Entry 7LHI (electron microscopy, 7.60 A resolution (low resolution: residue-level contacts below are approximate; hydrogen-bond / salt-bridge calls are withheld)); this record covers chains C and G of the 5 polymer chains in the assembly.

# Chain C
Molecule: P fimbrial usher protein PapC
Source organism: Escherichia coli
UniProtKB: A0A773A954 (A0A773A954_ECOLX); residues 35-843 here correspond to UniProt positions 28-836 (UniProt number = residue number - 7)
Chain sequence (809 residues; numbered 35 to 843; the number before each row is that of its first residue):
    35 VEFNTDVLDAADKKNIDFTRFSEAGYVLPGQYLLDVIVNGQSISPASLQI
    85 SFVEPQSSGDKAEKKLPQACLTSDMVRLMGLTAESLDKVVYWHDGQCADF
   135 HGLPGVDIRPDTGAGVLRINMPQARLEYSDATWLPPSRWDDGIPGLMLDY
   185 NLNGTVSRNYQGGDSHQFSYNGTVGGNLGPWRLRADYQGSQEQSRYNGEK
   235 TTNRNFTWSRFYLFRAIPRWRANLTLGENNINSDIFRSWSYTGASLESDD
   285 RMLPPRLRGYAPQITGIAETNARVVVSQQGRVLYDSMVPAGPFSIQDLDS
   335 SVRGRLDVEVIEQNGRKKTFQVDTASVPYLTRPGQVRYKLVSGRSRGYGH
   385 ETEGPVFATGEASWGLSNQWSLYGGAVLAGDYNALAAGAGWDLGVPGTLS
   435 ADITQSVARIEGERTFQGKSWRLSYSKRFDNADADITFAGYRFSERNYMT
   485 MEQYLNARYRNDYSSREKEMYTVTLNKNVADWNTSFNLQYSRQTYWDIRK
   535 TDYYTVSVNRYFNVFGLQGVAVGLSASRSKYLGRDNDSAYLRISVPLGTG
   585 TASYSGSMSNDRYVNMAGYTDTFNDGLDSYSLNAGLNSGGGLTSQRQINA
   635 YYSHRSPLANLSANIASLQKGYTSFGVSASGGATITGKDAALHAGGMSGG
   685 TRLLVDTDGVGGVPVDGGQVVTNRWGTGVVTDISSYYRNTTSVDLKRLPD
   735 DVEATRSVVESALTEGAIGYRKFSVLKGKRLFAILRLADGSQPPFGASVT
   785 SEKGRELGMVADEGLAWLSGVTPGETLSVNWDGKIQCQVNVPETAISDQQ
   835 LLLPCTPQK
Unresolved in the structure: 759-843
Differences from the reference sequence: conflict Arg159 (Trp152 in A0A773A954)

# Chain G
Molecule: P fimbria tip G-adhesin PapG-II
Source organism: Escherichia coli
UniProtKB: A0A798R8B8 (A0A798R8B8_ECOLX); numbering as in UniProt (aligned over 1-336)
Chain sequence (336 residues; row label = number of the first residue in the row):
     1 MKKWFPALLFSLCVSGESSAWNNIVFYSLGDVNSYQGGNVVITQRPQFIT
    51 SWRPGIATVTWNQCNGPGFADGFWAYYREYIAWVVFPKKVMTQNGYPLFI
   101 EVHNKGSWSEENTGDNDSYFFLKGYKWDERAFDAGNLCQKPGETTRLTEK
   151 FDDIIFKVALPADLPLGDYSVKIPYTSGMQRHFASYLGARFKIPYNVAKT
   201 LPRENEMLFLFKNIGGCRPSAQSLEIKHGDLSINSANNHYAAQTLSVSCD
   251 VPANIRFMLLRNTTPTYSHGKKFSVGLGHGWDSIVSVNGVDTGETTMRWY
   301 KAGTQNLTIGSRLYGESSKIQPGVLSGSATLLMILP
Unresolved in the structure: 1-20

# How chain C and chain G interact
Residue-residue contacts - 57 pairs, chain C then chain G:
  Asn185(C) with Tyr240(G)
  Asn187(C) with Gln243(G)
  Gln195(C) with Leu166(G)
  Gly196(C) with Leu166(G)
  Ser203(C) with Thr244(G)
  Asn205(C) with Tyr240(G)
  Ser224(C) with Thr244(G); Ser246(G); Asn306(G)
  Glu226(C) with Ser220(G); Ser246(G)
  Asn237(C) with Ser248(G); Gly303(G); Thr304(G)
  Asn239(C) with Thr304(G); Gln305(G); Asn306(G)
  Thr241(C) with Gln305(G); Asn306(G)
  Asn264(C) with Gly289(G)
  Arg271(C) with Lys271(G); Thr292(G)
  Ser272(C) with Val290(G); Asp291(G)
  Arg285(C) with Asn238(G)
  Ser335(C) with Ser318(G)
  Tyr382(C) with Met297(G)
  Phe472(C) with Ser268(G)
  Thr508(C) with Ser268(G)
  Asn521(C) with Thr266(G)
  Gln523(C) with Pro265(G)
  Thr539(C) with Thr264(G)
  Ser541(C) with Thr264(G)
  Ser559(C) with Thr264(G)
  Arg568(C) with Gly114(G); Asn116(G)
  Tyr574(C) with Thr263(G); Thr264(G)
  Ser578(C) with Val324(G)
  Arg596(C) with Thr330(G)
  Met600(C) with Ser326(G)
  Gly623(C) with Lys89(G)
  Gly625(C) with Lys89(G); Met91(G)
  Leu626(C) with Met91(G)
  Thr627(C) with Gly95(G)
  Tyr635(C) with Lys227(G); His228(G)
  Asn648(C) with Glu225(G)
  Leu652(C) with Gln222(G)
  Met681(C) with Asn238(G); Tyr240(G)
  Asp716(C) with Leu231(G); Ser235(G)
  Ile717(C) with Ser235(G)
  Ser718(C) with Asn234(G); Ser235(G)
Other interface residues (no listed pair), chain C (54 interface residues in all): Gln225, Arg238, Ser243, Trp273, Ser274, Arg292, Arg500, Asn543, Tyr565, Gly567, Ser589, Ser615, Gly624, Ala650
Other interface residues (no listed pair), chain G (46 interface residues in all): Ser223, Gly229, Asn262, His279, Asn288, Arg298, Glu316

# In short
54 residues of chain C and 46 residues of chain G are in contact.
Chain C is P fimbrial usher protein PapC and chain G is P fimbria tip G-adhesin PapG-II, both from Escherichia
coli; the structure, Cryo-EM structure of E. coli P pilus tip assembly intermediate PapC-PapD-PapK-PapF-PapG,
was determined by electron microscopy together with 7LHG and 7LHH from the same study.
